Entry 6WIE (X-ray diffraction, 1.50 A resolution); this record covers chains A and T of the 5 polymer chains in the assembly.

== Chain A ==
Name: DNA-directed DNA/RNA polymerase mu
Source organism: Homo sapiens
Notes: EC 2.7.7.7; engineered mutation(s): P398-P410 deletion replaced by G410 linker
UniProt: Q9NP87 (DPOLM_HUMAN); residue numbers follow UniProt; this construct covers 132-396, 409-494
Chain sequence (356 residues; numbered 127 to 494; 12 numbers in that range are skipped by the numbering (no residue carries them; nothing is unmodelled there); the number before each row is that of its first residue):
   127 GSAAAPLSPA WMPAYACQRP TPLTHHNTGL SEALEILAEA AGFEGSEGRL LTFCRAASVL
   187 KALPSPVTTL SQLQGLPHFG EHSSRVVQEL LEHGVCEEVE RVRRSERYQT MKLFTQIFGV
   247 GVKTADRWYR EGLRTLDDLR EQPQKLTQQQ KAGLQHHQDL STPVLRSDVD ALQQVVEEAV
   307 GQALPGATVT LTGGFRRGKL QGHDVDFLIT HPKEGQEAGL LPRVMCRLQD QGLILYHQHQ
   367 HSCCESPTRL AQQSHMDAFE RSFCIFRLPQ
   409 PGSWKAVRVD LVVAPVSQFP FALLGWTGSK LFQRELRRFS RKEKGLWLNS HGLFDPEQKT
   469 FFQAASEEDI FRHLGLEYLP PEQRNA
Unresolved in the structure: 127-134, 366-384
Differences from the reference sequence: expression tag (127-131); linker (410)
UniProt features mapped onto this chain:
  - region: Arg323 to Asp332 (Involved in ssDNA binding)
  - binding site (Mg(2+)): Asp330, Asp332, Asp418
  - site: Gly433 (Responsible for the low discrimination between dNTP and rNTP)
Ion coordination: Na+ site 1: Thr241, Ile243, Val246 (shared with 1 residue of chain P); Mg2+ site 1: Asp330, Asp332, Asp418 (shared with 2 residues of chain P); Na+ site 2: Asp330, Asp332 (shared with 2 residues of chain P); Mg2+ site 2: Asp330, Asp332 (together with pyrophosphate, sulfate ion) (shared with 1 residue of chain P)
Residues lining bound ligands: pyrophosphate (PPV): Gly319, Gly320, Arg323, Lys325, Gln327, Gly328, His329, Asp330, Asp332
Reported in the primary citation:
  - conformationally variable residues (side-chain flip): Trp434
  - mutagenesis - H208A: decreased catalytic activity on complementary DSB ends
  - mutagenesis - H208A: abolished catalytic activity on noncomplementary overhangs
  - mutagenesis - H459G: unchanged catalytic activity on SSB or DSB substrates (citing earlier work)
  - mutagenesis - N457D: decreased catalytic activity on all substrates (citing earlier work)
  - mutagenesis - R175A, R175H: decreased catalytic activity on end-joining (citing earlier work)

== Chain T ==
Molecule: 6-nt DNA strand
Sequence (6 nucleotides; each row starts with the number of its first residue):
     1 CGGCAT

== How chain A and chain T interact ==
Contacting residue pairs - 13 pairs, chain A then chain T:
  Gly174(A) - DC4(T)  base contact
  Leu177(A) - DC4(T)  phosphate contact
  Leu177(A) - DA5(T)  phosphate contact
  Lys438(A) - DA5(T)  base contact
  Arg442(A) - DA5(T)  salt bridge to the phosphate
  Arg445(A) - DA5(T)  hydrogen bond to the base
  Arg445(A) - DT6(T)  hydrogen bond to the base
  Arg446(A) - DA5(T)  sugar contact
  Arg449(A) - DT6(T)  salt bridge to the phosphate
  Lys450(A) - DG3(T)  hydrogen bond to the phosphate
  Lys450(A) - DC4(T)  salt bridge to the phosphate
  Leu456(A) - DT6(T)  sugar contact
  Asn457(A) - DT6(T)  hydrogen bond to the phosphate
Interface residues without a listed pair, chain A (11 interface residues in all): Arg181

== Overview ==
11 residues of chain A and 4 residues of chain T are in contact; the contacts include 4 hydrogen bonds and 3
salt bridges. Among the polar pairs are Arg445(A)-DA5(T), Arg445(A)-DT6(T) and Lys450(A)-DG3(T). The paper
reports that R175A and R175H of chain A reduce catalytic activity on end-joining; conformational variability
at Trp434(A); 5 substitutions were tested in all.
Here chain A is DNA-directed DNA/RNA polymerase mu (Homo sapiens) and chain T is a 6-nt DNA strand. Entry 6WIE
(Post-catalytic nicked complex of human Polymerase Mu on a complementary DNA double-strand break substrate)
was determined by X-ray diffraction, deposited together with 6WIC and 6WID.
